4JJE - chains A and B; structure by X-ray diffraction, 1.48 A resolution.

[Chain A]
Name: Caspase-3
Organism: Homo sapiens
Notes: EC 3.4.22.56
UniProt: P42574 (CASP3_HUMAN); residue numbers follow UniProt; this construct covers 29-277
Sequence (257 residues; numbered 29 to 285; the number before each row is that of its first residue):
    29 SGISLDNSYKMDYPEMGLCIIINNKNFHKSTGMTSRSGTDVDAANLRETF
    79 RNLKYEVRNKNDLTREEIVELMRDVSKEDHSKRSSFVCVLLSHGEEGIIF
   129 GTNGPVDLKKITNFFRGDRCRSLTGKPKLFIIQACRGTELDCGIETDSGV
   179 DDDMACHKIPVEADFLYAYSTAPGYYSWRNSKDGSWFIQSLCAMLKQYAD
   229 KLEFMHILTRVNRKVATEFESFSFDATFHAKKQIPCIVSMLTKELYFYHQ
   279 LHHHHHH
Unresolved in the structure: 175-184, 279-285
Sequence notes: expression tag (278-285)
Curated features (UniProtKB/Swiss-Prot):
  - active site: His121, Cys163
  - modified residue: Cys163 (S-nitrosocysteine), Arg207 (Microbial infection: ADP-riboxanated arginine)

[Chain B]
Name: Caspase inhibitor
Sequence (6 residues; row label = number of the first residue in the row):
   401 XXDXXX
Modified residues: ACE (acetyl group) at position 401, 1MH (3-pyridin-3-yl-L-alanine) at position 402, B3L ((3S)-3-amino-5-methylhexanoic acid) at position 404, HLX (5-methyl-L-norleucine) at position 405, 1U8 ((3S)-3-amino-5-[(2,6-dimethylbenzoyl)oxy]-4-oxopentanoic acid) at position 406

[How chain A and chain B interact]
Residue-residue contacts (30):
  Arg64(A) with 1U8_406(B)
  Ser120(A) with 1U8_406(B)
  His121(A) with 1U8_406(B)
  Gly122(A) with 1U8_406(B), hydrogen bond (backbone-backbone)
  Gln161(A) with 1U8_406(B)
  Ala162(A) with 1U8_406(B)
  Cys163(A) with 1U8_406(B), covalent bond
  Tyr204(A) with HLX_405(B)
  Ser205(A) with HLX_405(B); 1U8_406(B), hydrogen bond (backbone-backbone)
  Trp206(A) with B3L_404(B); HLX_405(B)
  Arg207(A) with 1MH_402(B); Asp403(B); B3L_404(B), hydrogen bond (backbone-backbone); HLX_405(B), hydrogen bond (side chain-backbone); 1U8_406(B)
  Asn208(A) with ACE_401(B); 1MH_402(B); Asp403(B), hydrogen bond
  Ser209(A) with ACE_401(B); 1MH_402(B), hydrogen bond (side chain-backbone)
  Lys210(A) with ACE_401(B)
  Trp214(A) with Asp403(B), hydrogen bond
  Glu248(A) with Asp403(B)
  Ser249(A) with Asp403(B)
  Phe250(A) with Asp403(B), hydrogen bond (backbone-side chain); B3L_404(B)
  Ser251(A) with B3L_404(B)
  Phe256(A) with HLX_405(B)

[Overview]
20 residues of chain A face 6 of chain B across their interface, with 1 covalent bond and 8 hydrogen bonds.
Polar pairs include Arg207(A)-HLX_405(B), Asn208(A)-Asp403(B) and Ser209(A)-1MH_402(B). UniProt lists
active-site residues His121(A) and Cys163(A) on chain A.
Here chain A is Caspase-3 (Homo sapiens) and chain B is Caspase inhibitor. Entry 4JJE (Caspase-3 specific
unnatural amino acid peptides) was determined by X-ray diffraction together with 4JJ7 and 4JJ8 from the same
study.
